PDB entry 8T4D | electron microscopy, 3.10 A resolution | chains H and L of the 18 polymer chains in the assembly

# Chain H
Protein: RM_N332_08 heavy chain Fv
Source organism: Macaca mulatta
Amino-acid sequence (130 residues; numbered 1 to 113 plus 17 insertion-coded residues; the number before each row is that of its first residue; a row labelled like 82A-82C holds insertion residues (82A, then the next letters in order)):
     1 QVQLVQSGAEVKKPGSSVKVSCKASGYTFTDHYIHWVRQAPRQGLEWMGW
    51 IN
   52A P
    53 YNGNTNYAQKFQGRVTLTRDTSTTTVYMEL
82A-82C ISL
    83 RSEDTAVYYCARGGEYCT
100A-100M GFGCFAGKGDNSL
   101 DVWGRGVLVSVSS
Not modelled in the structure: 113
Disulfides: Cys22-Cys92, Cys99-Cys100D

# Chain L
Protein: RM_N332_08 light chain Fv
Source organism: Macaca mulatta
Amino-acid sequence (113 residues; numbered 1 to 107 plus 6 insertion-coded residues; the number before each row is that of its first residue; a row labelled like 27A-27F holds insertion residues (27A, then the next letters in order)):
     1 DIVMIQTPLSLPVTPGEPASISCRSSQ
27A-27F SLFDIE
    28 DETTYLEWFLQKPGQSPQPLIYEVSNRASGVPDRFSGSGSDTAFTLKISR
    78 VEAEDVGIYYCMQGIEYPFTFGPGTKVEIK
Not modelled in the structure: 1, 105-107
Disulfides: Cys23-Cys88

# Chain H / chain L interface
Contacting residue pairs (34):
  His35(H) - Phe96(L)
  Val37(H) - Phe98(L)  hydrophobic
  Gln39(H) - Gln38(L)  hydrogen bond
  Gln39(H) - Tyr87(L)
  Leu45(H) - Pro44(L)  hydrophobic
  Leu45(H) - Tyr87(L)  hydrophobic
  Leu45(H) - Phe98(L)
  Trp47(H) - Tyr94(L)  hydrophobic
  Trp47(H) - Pro95(L)  hydrophobic
  Trp47(H) - Phe96(L)
  Trp50(H) - Tyr94(L)
  Tyr91(H) - Gln38(L)
  Tyr91(H) - Ser43(L)
  Lys100H(H) - Asp27D(L)  salt bridge
  Lys100H(H) - Asp28(L)  salt bridge
  Gly100I(H) - Tyr94(L)
  Asp100J(H) - Tyr94(L)  hydrogen bond (backbone-side chain)
  Asp100J(H) - Phe96(L)
  Asn100K(H) - Tyr32(L)
  Asn100K(H) - Gly91(L)  hydrogen bond (side chain-backbone)
  Asn100K(H) - Phe96(L)
  Ser100L(H) - Glu34(L)
  Ser100L(H) - Met89(L)
  Leu100M(H) - Glu34(L)  hydrogen bond (backbone-side chain)
  Leu100M(H) - Phe36(L)
  Leu100M(H) - Met89(L)  hydrophobic
  Leu100M(H) - Phe98(L)  hydrophobic
  Asp101(H) - Pro46(L)
  Asp101(H) - Tyr49(L)  hydrogen bond
  Trp103(H) - Phe36(L)
  Trp103(H) - Ser43(L)
  Trp103(H) - Pro44(L)
  Gly104(H) - Ser43(L)  hydrogen bond (backbone-side chain)
  Arg105(H) - Ser43(L)  hydrogen bond (backbone-side chain)
Also at the interface, not in a pair above, chain H (24 interface residues in all): Tyr33, Gln43, Gly44, Glu46, Ala60, Glu97, Gly106
Also at the interface, not in a pair above, chain L (19 interface residues in all): Glu50, Ile92

# Summary
24 residues of chain H face 19 of chain L across their interface, with 7 hydrogen bonds and 2 salt bridges.
Polar pairs include Lys100H(H)-Asp27D(L), Lys100H(H)-Asp28(L) and Gln39(H)-Gln38(L).
Chain H is RM_N332_08 heavy chain Fv and chain L is RM_N332_08 light chain Fv, both from Macaca mulatta; the
structure, MD65 N332-GT5 SOSIP in complex with RM_N332_08 Fab and RM20A3 Fab, was determined by electron
microscopy (same publication as 8T49, 8T4B, 8T4K and 8T4L).
